6U8Q - chains C and G of the 16 polymer chains in the assembly; structure by electron microscopy, 4.67 A resolution (low resolution: residue-level contacts below are approximate; hydrogen-bond / salt-bridge calls are withheld).

== Chain C ==
Name: Integrase
From: Human immunodeficiency virus 1
Notes: EC 2.7.7.-
Reference sequence: Q76353 (Q76353_9HIV1); numbering as in UniProt (aligned over 1-288)
Sequence (364 residues; numbered -75 to 288; the number before each row is that of its first residue; numbers below 1 keep their minus sign (Gly-75 is residue -75)):
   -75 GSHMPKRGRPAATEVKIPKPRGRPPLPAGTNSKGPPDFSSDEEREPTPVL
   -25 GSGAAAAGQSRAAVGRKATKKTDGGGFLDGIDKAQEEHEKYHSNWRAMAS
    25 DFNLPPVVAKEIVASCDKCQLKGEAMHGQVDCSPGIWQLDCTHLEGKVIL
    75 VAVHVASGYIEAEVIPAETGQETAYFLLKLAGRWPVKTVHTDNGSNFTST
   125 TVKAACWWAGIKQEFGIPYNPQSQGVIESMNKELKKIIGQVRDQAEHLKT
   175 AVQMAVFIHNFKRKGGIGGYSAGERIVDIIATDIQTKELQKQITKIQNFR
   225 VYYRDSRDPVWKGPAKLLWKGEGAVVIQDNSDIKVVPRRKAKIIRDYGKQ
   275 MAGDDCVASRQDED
Not modelled in the structure: -75 to 0, 271-288
Construct notes: expression tag (-75 to 0)
Bound ions: Mg2+ site 1: Asp64, Asp116 (together with Dolutegravir); Mg2+ site 2: Asp64, Glu152 (together with Dolutegravir)
Residues lining bound ligands: Dolutegravir (DLU; (4R,12aS)-N-(2,4-difluorobenzyl)-7-hydroxy-4-methyl-6,8-dioxo-3,4,6,8,12,12a-hexahydro-2H-pyrido[1',2':4,5]pyrazino[2,1-b][1,3]oxazine-9-carboxamide): Asp64, Asp116, Pro142, Tyr143, Pro145, Gln146, Glu152
What the authors report for this chain:
  - catalytic residues: Asp64, Asp116 (citing earlier work)

== Chain G ==
Molecule: 27-nt DNA strand
Sequence (27 nucleotides; row label = number of the first residue in the row):
    15 ACTGCTAGAGATTTTCCCGCCCACGCT
Not modelled in the structure: 40-41

== Chain C / chain G interface ==
Pairs across the interface - 6 pairs, chain C then chain G:
  Asn18(C) with DG22(G)
  Leu45(C) with DG22(G); DA23(G)
  Lys46(C) with DA21(G); DG22(G)
  Glu48(C) with DG24(G)
Also at the interface, not in a pair above, chain C (7 interface residues in all): Gly47, Ala49, Met50
Also at the interface, not in a pair above, chain G (5 interface residues in all): DA25

== Overview ==
7 residues of chain C face 5 of chain G across their interface. Ligands of chain C: Dolutegravir. Asp64(C) and
Asp116(C) coordinate Mg2+ site 1. The Mg2+ site 2 is built by Asp64(C) and Glu152(C). From the paper:
catalytic residues Asp64(C) and Asp116(C).
Chain C is Integrase (Human immunodeficiency virus 1) and chain G is a 27-nt DNA strand; the structure, CryoEM
structure of HIV-1 cleaved synaptic complex (CSC) intasome, was determined by electron microscopy, deposited
together with 6VDK.
